Entry 3VD0 (X-ray diffraction, 2.95 A resolution); this record covers chains B and E of the 8 polymer chains in the assembly.

== Chain B ==
Protein: Tumor protein p73
Organism: Homo sapiens
UniProt: O15350 (P73_HUMAN); residue numbers follow UniProt; this construct covers 115-312
Amino-acid sequence (210 residues; numbered 103 to 312; the number before each row is that of its first residue):
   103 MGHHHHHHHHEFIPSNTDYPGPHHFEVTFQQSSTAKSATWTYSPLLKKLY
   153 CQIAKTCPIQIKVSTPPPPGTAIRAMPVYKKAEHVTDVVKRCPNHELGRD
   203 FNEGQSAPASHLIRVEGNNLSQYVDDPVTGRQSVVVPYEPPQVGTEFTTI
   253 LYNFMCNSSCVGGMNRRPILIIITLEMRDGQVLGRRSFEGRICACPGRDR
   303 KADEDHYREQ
Disordered / not traced: 103-111
Sequence notes: initiating methionine (103); expression tag (104-114)
Swiss-Prot annotation at these positions:
  - binding site (Zn(2+)): Cys-194, His-197, Cys-258, Cys-262
Bound ions: Zn2+: Cys-194, His-197, Cys-258, Cys-262
What the authors report for this chain:
  - binding site for the 12-nt DNA strand: Ser-261, Arg-293, Ala-296, Cys-297, Arg-300
  - binding site for the 12-nt DNA strand (chain E): Lys-138, Arg-268
  - specificity-determining residues: Arg-300

== Chain E ==
Molecule: 12-nt DNA strand
Sequence (12 nucleotides; numbered 398 to 409; the number before each row is that of its first residue):
   398 CAGGCATGCCTG
Disordered / not traced: 409

== Chain B / chain E interface ==
Contacting residue pairs (13; chain B residue first):
  Asn-259(B) / DG405(E)  sugar contact
  Ser-261(B) / DT404(E)  phosphate contact
  Ser-261(B) / DG405(E)  hydrogen bond to the phosphate
  Arg-268(B) / DA403(E)  phosphate contact
  Arg-268(B) / DT404(E)  salt bridge to the phosphate
  Arg-293(B) / DT404(E)  salt bridge to the phosphate
  Ile-294(B) / DG405(E)  phosphate contact
  Cys-295(B) / DG405(E)  phosphate contact
  Ala-296(B) / DG405(E)  hydrogen bond to the phosphate
  Cys-297(B) / DC406(E)  base contact
  Arg-300(B) / DT404(E)  base contact
  Arg-300(B) / DG405(E)  salt bridge to the phosphate
  Arg-300(B) / DC406(E)  base contact

== Summary ==
9 residues of chain B and 4 residues of chain E are in contact; the contacts include 2 hydrogen bonds and 3
salt bridges. Polar contacts include Ser-261(B)/DG405(E), Ala-296(B)/DG405(E) and Arg-268(B)/DT404(E). The
paper reports a binding site for the 12-nt DNA strand at Ser-261(B), Arg-293(B) and Ala-296(B) among others; a
binding site for the 12-nt DNA strand (chain E) at Lys-138(B) and Arg-268(B).
Here chain B is Tumor protein p73 (Homo sapiens) and chain E is a 12-nt DNA strand. Entry 3VD0 (structure of
p73 DNA binding domain tetramer modulates p73 transactivation) was determined by X-ray diffraction (same
publication as 3VD1 and 3VD2).
